PDB entry 6CA6 | X-ray diffraction, 2.43 A resolution | chains L and H

[Chain L]
Molecule: PCT64_35S light chain
Organism: Homo sapiens
Sequence (214 residues; each row starts with the number of its first residue; note: 1 number in that range is skipped by the numbering (no residue carries it; nothing is unmodelled there)):
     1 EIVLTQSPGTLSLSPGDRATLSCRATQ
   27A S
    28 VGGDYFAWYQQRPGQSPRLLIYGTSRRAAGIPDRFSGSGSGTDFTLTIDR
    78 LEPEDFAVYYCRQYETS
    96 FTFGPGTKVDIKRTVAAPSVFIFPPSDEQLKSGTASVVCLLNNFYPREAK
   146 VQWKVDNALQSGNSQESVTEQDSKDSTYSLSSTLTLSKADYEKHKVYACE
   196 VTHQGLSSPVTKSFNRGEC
Disordered / not traced: 214
Disulfide bonds: Cys-23/Cys-88, Cys-134/Cys-194

[Chain H]
Molecule: PCT64_35S heavy chain
Organism: Homo sapiens
Sequence (238 residues; numbered 1 to 217 plus 21 insertion-coded residues; the number before each row is that of its first residue; a row labelled like 52A-52C holds insertion residues (52A, then the next letters in order)):
     1 EVQLVESGGGLVKPGGSLRLACVGSEFTFSEAWMTWVRQAPGKGLEWVGH
    51 MR
52A-52C PTT
    53 EGGAKDYAAAVRGRFTIARDDSKSTLYLQM
82A-82C NSL
    83 KIEDTGVYYCMTGVERGD
100A-100O FWSDDYSQHYNTYLI
   101 DVWGKGTTVTVSSASTKGPSVFPLAPSSKSTSGGTAALGCLVKDYFPEPV
   151 TVSWNSGALTSGVHTFPAVLQSSGLYSLSSVVTVPSSSLGTQTYICNVNH
   201 KPSNTKVDKRVEPKSCD
Disordered / not traced: 128-134, 214-217
Modified / non-standard residues: Tyr-100F (O-sulfo-L-tyrosine; TYS)
Disulfide bonds: Cys-22/Cys-92, Cys-140/Cys-196

[Interface between chain L and chain H]
Pairs across the interface - 61 pairs, chain L then chain H:
  Tyr-36(L) with Asp-101(H), hydrogen bond; Trp-103(H)
  Gln-38(L) with Gln-39(H), hydrogen bond; Tyr-91(H)
  Gln-42(L) with Tyr-91(H)
  Ser-43(L) with Tyr-91(H); Trp-103(H); Gly-104(H), hydrogen bond (side chain-backbone); Lys-105(H)
  Pro-44(L) with Leu-45(H), hydrophobic; Trp-103(H)
  Leu-46(L) with Asp-101(H)
  Tyr-49(L) with Leu-100N(H), hydrophobic
  Ala-56(L) with Tyr-100M(H), hydrophobic
  Tyr-87(L) with Gln-39(H); Gly-44(H); Leu-45(H), hydrophobic
  Arg-89(L) with Thr-35(H); Trp-47(H); Met-93(H)
  Tyr-91(L) with Trp-33(H)
  Phe-96(L) with Trp-47(H); His-50(H); Arg-52(H); Asp-58(H)
  Phe-98(L) with Val-37(H), hydrophobic; Leu-45(H); Trp-103(H), hydrophobic
  Phe-116(L) with Thr-135(H); Ala-137(H), hydrophobic
  Phe-118(L) with Leu-124(H), hydrophobic; Ala-125(H); Ala-137(H)
  Ser-121(L) with Phe-122(H); Pro-123(H)
  Glu-123(L) with Phe-122(H); Pro-123(H); Lys-209(H), salt bridge
  Gln-124(L) with Phe-122(H); Lys-143(H)
  Ser-131(L) with Leu-141(H)
  Val-133(L) with Leu-124(H), hydrophobic
  Leu-135(L) with Ala-137(H), hydrophobic; Phe-166(H), hydrophobic; Val-181(H), hydrophobic
  Asn-137(L) with His-164(H); Thr-183(H)
  Asn-138(L) with His-164(H), hydrogen bond
  Gln-160(L) with Val-169(H); Leu-170(H); Gln-171(H)
  Glu-161(L) with Val-169(H)
  Ser-162(L) with Phe-166(H); Pro-167(H), hydrogen bond (side chain-backbone)
  Val-163(L) with Pro-167(H)
  Thr-164(L) with Phe-166(H)
  Asp-167(L) with His-164(H)
  Ser-174(L) with His-164(H), hydrogen bond; Phe-166(H)
  Leu-175(L) with Phe-166(H)
  Ser-176(L) with Phe-166(H)
Interface residues without a listed pair, chain L (36 interface residues in all): Glu-92, Thr-97, Thr-129, Lys-169
Interface residues without a listed pair, chain H (40 interface residues in all): Lys-43, Ala-136, Leu-138, Thr-160, Ser-179

[Overview]
Chain L and chain H form an interface of 36 and 40 residues respectively, with 6 hydrogen bonds and 1 salt
bridge. Among the polar pairs are Glu-123(L)/Lys-209(H), Tyr-36(L)/Asp-101(H) and Gln-38(L)/Gln-39(H).
Here chain L is PCT64_35S light chain and chain H is PCT64_35S heavy chain, both from Homo sapiens. Entry 6CA6
(Crystal structure of PCT64_35S, a broadly neutralizing anti-HIV antibody) was determined by X-ray
diffraction, deposited together with 6DCQ.
